1SHD - chains A and B; structure by X-ray diffraction, 2.00 A resolution.

# Chain A
Molecule: C-src tyrosine kinase SH2 domain
From: Homo sapiens
Reference sequence: P12931 (SRC_HUMAN); residues 144-249 here correspond to UniProt positions 143-248 (UniProt number = residue number - 1)
Amino-acid sequence (107 residues; each row starts with the number of its first residue):
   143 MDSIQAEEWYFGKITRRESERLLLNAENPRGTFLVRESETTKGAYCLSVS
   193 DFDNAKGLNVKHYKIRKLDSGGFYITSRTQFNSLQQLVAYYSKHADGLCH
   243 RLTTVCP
Disordered / not traced: 143-144, 182-185

# Chain B
Molecule: Trka receptor
Amino-acid sequence (6 residues; numbered 100 to 105; the number before each row is that of its first residue):
   100 XYEEIE
Disordered / not traced: 105
Modified positions: ACE (acetyl group) at position 100; Tyr-101 (o-phosphotyrosine; PTR)

# Chain A / chain B interface
Pairs across the interface (15; chain A residue first):
  Arg-158(A) with ACE_100(B), hydrogen bond (side chain-backbone); Tyr-101(B)
  Arg-178(A) with Tyr-101(B)
  Cys-188(A) with Tyr-101(B)
  Lys-203(A) with Glu-102(B)
  His-204(A) with Tyr-101(B); Glu-102(B), hydrogen bond (backbone-backbone)
  Tyr-205(A) with Glu-102(B)
  Lys-206(A) with Tyr-101(B)
  Arg-208(A) with Glu-103(B), salt bridge
  Ile-217(A) with Ile-104(B), hydrophobic
  Thr-218(A) with Ile-104(B)
  Asp-238(A) with Ile-104(B)
  Gly-239(A) with Ile-104(B)
  Leu-240(A) with Ile-104(B), hydrophobic
Other interface residues (no listed pair), chain A (16 interface residues in all): Glu-181, Arg-220, Tyr-233

# In short
16 residues of chain A and 5 residues of chain B are in contact, with 2 hydrogen bonds and 1 salt bridge.
Among the polar pairs are Arg-208(A)/Glu-103(B), Arg-158(A)/ACE_100(B) and His-204(A)/Glu-102(B).
Here chain A is C-src tyrosine kinase SH2 domain (Homo sapiens) and chain B is Trka receptor. Entry 1SHD
(Peptide inhibitors of src SH3-SH2-phosphoprotein interactions) was determined by X-ray diffraction.
